PDB entry 7Y1A | electron microscopy, 6.30 A resolution (low resolution: residue-level contacts below are approximate; hydrogen-bond / salt-bridge calls are withheld) | chains u and a of the 14 polymer chains in the assembly

Chain u:
Name: B-phycoerythrin beta chain
Source organism: Porphyridium purpureum
Reference sequence: P11393 (PHEB_PORPP); residues 1-177 here = UniProt positions 1-177
Amino-acid sequence (177 residues; numbered 1 to 177; the number before each row is that of its first residue):
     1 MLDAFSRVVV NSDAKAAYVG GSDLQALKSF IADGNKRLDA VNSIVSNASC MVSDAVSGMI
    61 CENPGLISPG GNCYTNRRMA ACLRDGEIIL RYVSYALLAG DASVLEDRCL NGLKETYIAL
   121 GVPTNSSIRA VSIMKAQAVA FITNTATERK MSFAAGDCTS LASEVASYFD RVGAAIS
Modified / non-standard residues: N72 (N-methyl asparagine; MEN)
UniProt features mapped onto this chain:
  - binding site (phycourobilin): C50, C61
  - binding site ((2R,3E)-phycoerythrobilin): C82, C158
  - modified residue: N72 (N4-methylasparagine)
Covalent attachments: covalent link N72-R78
Residues lining bound ligands:
  - phycoerythrobilin (PEB), molecule 1: A32, N35, K36, L38, D39, N42, I142, T143, N144, F153, A154, A155, G156, D157, C158
  - phycoerythrobilin (PEB), molecule 2: N47, C50, S53, D54, S57, G58, C61, E62, A136, Q137, F141, T145, A146, T147, R149
  - phycoerythrobilin (PEB), molecule 3: S57, I60, Y74, N76, M79
  - phycoerythrobilin (PEB), molecule 4: L66, N72, C73, R77, R78, A81, C82, R84, D85, I88, C109, Y117, L120, V122, P123, S126, S127

Chain a:
Name: LRH
Source organism: Porphyridium purpureum
Amino-acid sequence (87 residues; each row starts with the number of its first residue; X marks 87 residues of unknown identity (built as UNK)):
     1 XXXXXXXXXX XXXXXXXXXX XXXXXXXXXX XXXXXXXXXX XXXXXXXXXX XXXXXXXXXX
    61 XXXXXXXXXX XXXXXXXXXX XXXXXXX

Interface between chain u and chain a:
Interface residues of chain u (facing chain a), 8 residues: S68, P69, G70, G71, R77, N111, G112, E115

Overview:
No residue of chain u is in contact with chain a. Bound to chain u: 4 copies of phycoerythrobilin. Curated
annotation (UniProt) lists phycourobilin-binding residues C50(u) and C61(u) and
(2R,3E)-phycoerythrobilin-binding residues C82(u) and C158(u) on chain u.
Chain u is B-phycoerythrin beta chain and chain a is LRH, both from Porphyridium purpureum; the structure,
Lateral hexamer, was determined by electron microscopy.
